2FLD - chains C and B of the 4 polymer chains in the assembly; structure by X-ray diffraction, 2.00 A resolution.

[Chain C]
Molecule: 24-nt DNA strand
Notes: engineered mutation(s): L28K, R83T
Sequence (24 nucleotides; row label = number of the first residue in the row):
   501 GCAGAAGGTC GTGAGACCGT TCCG
Ion coordination: Ca2+ site 1: DA514 (shared with 1 residue of chain A; Gly-221(B) of chain B; 1 residue of chain D); Ca2+ site 2: DG515 (shared with 1 residue of chain A; Asp-222(B) of chain B; 1 residue of chain D); Na+: DG515 (shared with 1 residue of chain A; Asp-222(B) of chain B; 2 residues of chain D)

[Chain B]
Protein: DNA endonuclease I-msoi
Source organism: Monomastix sp
Reference sequence: Q8WKW7 (Q8WKW7_MONSK); residues 206-370 here correspond to UniProt positions 6-170 (UniProt number = residue number - 200)
Amino-acid sequence (165 residues; numbered 206 to 370; the number before each row is that of its first residue):
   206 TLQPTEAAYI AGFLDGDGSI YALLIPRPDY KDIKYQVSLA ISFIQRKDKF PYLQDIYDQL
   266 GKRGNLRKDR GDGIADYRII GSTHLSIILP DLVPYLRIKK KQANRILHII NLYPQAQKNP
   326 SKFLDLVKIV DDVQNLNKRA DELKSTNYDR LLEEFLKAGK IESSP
Not modelled in the structure: 369-370
Differences from the reference sequence: engineered mutation Leu-228 (Lys28 in Q8WKW7), Arg-283 (Thr83 in Q8WKW7)
Ion coordination: Ca2+ site 1: Gly-221 (shared with 1 residue of chain A; DA514(C) of chain C; 1 residue of chain D); Ca2+ site 2: Asp-222 (shared with 1 residue of chain A; DG515(C) of chain C; 1 residue of chain D); Na+: Asp-222 (shared with 1 residue of chain A; DG515(C) of chain C; 2 residues of chain D)

[How chain C and chain B interact]
Contacting residue pairs (26):
  DG501(C) with Asp-234(B), sugar contact; Lys-236(B), hydrogen bond to the phosphate
  DC502(C) with Asp-234(B), hydrogen bond to the base; Tyr-235(B), sugar contact; Lys-236(B), salt bridge to the phosphate
  DA503(C) with Arg-232(B), base contact; Tyr-235(B), hydrogen bond to the phosphate; Gln-241(B), sugar contact; Tyr-318(B), hydrogen bond to the phosphate
  DG504(C) with Arg-232(B), hydrogen bond to the base; Gln-241(B), hydrogen bond to the phosphate; Ile-285(B), phosphate contact; Gly-286(B), phosphate contact
  DA505(C) with Asn-270(B), hydrogen bond to the phosphate
  DA506(C) with Asn-270(B), phosphate contact; Arg-283(B), hydrogen bond to the base
  DG507(C) with Arg-272(B), hydrogen bond to the base; Arg-283(B), hydrogen bond to the base
  DG508(C) with Arg-272(B), hydrogen bond to the base; Arg-275(B), base contact; Arg-283(B), base contact
  DT509(C) with Arg-275(B), hydrogen bond to the base; Asp-277(B), base contact
  DT512(C) with Arg-344(B), salt bridge to the phosphate
  DG513(C) with Arg-344(B), salt bridge to the phosphate
  DG515(C) with Asp-222(B), phosphate contact
Other interface residues (no listed pair), chain C (13 interface residues in all): DC510
Other interface residues (no listed pair), chain B (17 interface residues in all): Ser-287, Gln-322

[In short]
The interface between chain C and chain B involves 13 residues on one side and 17 on the other; the contacts
include 12 hydrogen bonds and 3 salt bridges. Polar contacts include DC502(C)/Asp-234(B), DG504(C)/Arg-232(B)
and DA506(C)/Arg-283(B). Asp-222(B) and DG515(C) form the Ca2+ site 2.
Here chain C is a 24-nt DNA strand and chain B is DNA endonuclease I-msoi (Monomastix sp). Entry 2FLD (I-MsoI
Re-Designed for Altered DNA Cleavage Specificity) was determined by X-ray diffraction.
